1OOA - chains C and A; structure by X-ray diffraction, 2.45 A resolution.

# Chain C
Molecule: RNA aptamer
Notes: fragment: 29-nt RNA aptamer
Sequence (29 nucleotides; each row starts with the number of its first residue):
     1 CAUACUUGAA ACUGUAAGGU UGGCGUAUG
From the paper describing this entry:
  - contacts within the chain: U6-C24, G8-G23 (pi stacking), A9-G22 (hydrogen bond), G14-A17

# Chain A
Name: Nuclear factor NF-kappa-B p105 subunit
From: Mus musculus
UniProt: P25799 (NFKB1_MOUSE); numbering as in UniProt (aligned over 39-363)
Sequence (326 residues; numbered 38 to 363; the number before each row is that of its first residue):
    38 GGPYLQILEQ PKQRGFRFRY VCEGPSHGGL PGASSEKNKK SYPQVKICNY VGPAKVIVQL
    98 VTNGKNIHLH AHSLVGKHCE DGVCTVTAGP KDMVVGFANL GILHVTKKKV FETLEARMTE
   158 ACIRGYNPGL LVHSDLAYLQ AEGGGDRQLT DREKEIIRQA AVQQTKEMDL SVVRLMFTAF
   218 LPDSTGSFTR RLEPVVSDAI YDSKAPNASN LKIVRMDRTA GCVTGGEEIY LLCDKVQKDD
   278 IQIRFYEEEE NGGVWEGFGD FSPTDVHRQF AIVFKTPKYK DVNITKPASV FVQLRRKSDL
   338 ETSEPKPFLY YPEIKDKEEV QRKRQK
Unresolved in the structure: 351-363
Sequence notes: cloning artifact (38)
UniProt features mapped onto this chain:
  - motif: Gln358 to Lys363 (Nuclear localization signal)
  - modified residue: Cys59 (S-nitrosocysteine), Ser335 (Phosphoserine)
  - lipidation: Cys59 (S-(15-deoxy-Delta12,14-prostaglandin J2-9-yl)cysteine)
  - cross-link: Lys323 (Glycyl lysine isopeptide (Lys-Gly) (interchain with G-Cter in SUMO2))
From the paper describing this entry:
  - binding site for RNA aptamer (chain C): Arg54, Arg56, Tyr57, Glu60, Pro62, Ser63, His64, Lys77, Lys145, Lys241, Pro243, Lys249
  - specificity-determining residues: Pro62, His64

# Chain C / chain A interface
Pairs across the interface (38):
  G8(C) with Lys144(A), salt bridge to the phosphate; Lys241(A), base contact; Ala242(A), base contact; Pro243(A), base contact
  A9(C) with Tyr57(A), hydrogen bond to the phosphate; His141(A), phosphate contact; Thr143(A), phosphate contact; Lys144(A), hydrogen bond to the phosphate
  A10(C) with Tyr57(A), phosphate contact; Cys59(A), hydrogen bond to the base; Thr143(A), phosphate contact
  A11(C) with Arg56(A), base contact; Cys59(A), base contact; Glu60(A), hydrogen bond to the base
  C12(C) with Glu60(A), hydrogen bond to the base; His64(A), base contact
  U13(C) with Glu60(A), base contact; His64(A), base contact
  G14(C) with Pro62(A), hydrogen bond to the base; Ser63(A), hydrogen bond to the base; His64(A), base contact
  U15(C) with Ser63(A), base contact
  A17(C) with Ser63(A), base contact; Lys77(A), salt bridge to the phosphate
  G18(C) with Arg56(A), base contact; His64(A), hydrogen bond to the base; Gly65(A), phosphate contact
  G19(C) with Arg54(A), base contact; Arg56(A), hydrogen bond to the base
  U20(C) with Arg54(A), hydrogen bond to the base
  U21(C) with Arg54(A), base contact; Lys249(A), salt bridge to the phosphate
  G22(C) with Arg54(A), base contact; Lys241(A), hydrogen bond to the base
  G23(C) with Tyr57(A), hydrogen bond to the base
  C24(C) with Lys144(A), hydrogen bond to the base; Lys145(A), hydrogen bond to the phosphate
  G25(C) with Lys145(A), salt bridge to the phosphate
Interface residues without a listed pair, chain C (19 interface residues in all): U7, A16
Interface residues without a listed pair, chain A (22 interface residues in all): Gly66, Val142, Asn244, Val251

# In short
Chain C and chain A form an interface of 19 and 22 residues respectively; the contacts include 14 hydrogen
bonds and 4 salt bridges. Polar contacts include A10(C)-Cys59(A), A11(C)-Glu60(A) and C12(C)-Glu60(A). The
paper reports a binding site for RNA aptamer (chain C) at Arg54(A), Arg56(A) and Tyr57(A) among others;
specificity determinants Pro62(A) and His64(A).
Chain C is RNA aptamer and chain A is Nuclear factor NF-kappa-B p105 subunit (Mus musculus); the structure,
CRYSTAL STRUCTURE OF NF-kB(p50)2 COMPLEXED TO A HIGH-AFFINITY RNA APTAMER, was determined by X-ray
diffraction.
